PDB entry 6LOE | electron microscopy, 3.50 A resolution | chains C and F of the 6 polymer chains in the assembly

== Chain C ==
Molecule: Polysulphide reductase NrfD
From: Roseiflexus castenholzii (strain DSM 13941 / HLO8)
UniProt: A7NJ89 (A7NJ89_ROSCS); residues 1-471 here = UniProt positions 1-471
Chain sequence (471 residues; each row starts with the number of its first residue):
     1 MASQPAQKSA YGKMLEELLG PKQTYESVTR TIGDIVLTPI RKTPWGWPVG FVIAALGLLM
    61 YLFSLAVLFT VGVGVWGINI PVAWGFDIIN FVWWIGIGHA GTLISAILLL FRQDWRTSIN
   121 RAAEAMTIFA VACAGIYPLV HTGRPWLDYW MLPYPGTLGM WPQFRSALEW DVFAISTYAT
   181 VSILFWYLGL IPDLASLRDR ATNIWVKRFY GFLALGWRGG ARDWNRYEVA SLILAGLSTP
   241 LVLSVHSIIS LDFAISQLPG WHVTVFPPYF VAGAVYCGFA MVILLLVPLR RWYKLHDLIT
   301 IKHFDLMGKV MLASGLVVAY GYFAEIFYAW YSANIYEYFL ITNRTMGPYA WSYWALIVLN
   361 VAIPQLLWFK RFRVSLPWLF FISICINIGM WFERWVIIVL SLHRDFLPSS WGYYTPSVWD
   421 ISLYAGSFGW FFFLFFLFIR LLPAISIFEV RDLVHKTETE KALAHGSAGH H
Not modelled in the structure: 1-8, 465-471
Ligand contacts:
  - EL6 ([(2S)-2-octadecanoyloxypropyl] octadecanoate), molecule 1: Leu62, Leu65, Ala66, Phe69, Thr70, Ile136, Leu139, Pro145, Trp146
  - EL6, molecule 2: Leu139, Tyr149, Leu152, Ser176
  - heme c (HEC): Arg144, Trp150, Leu158, Met160

== Chain F ==
Molecule: Uncharacterized protein ActF
From: Roseiflexus castenholzii (strain DSM 13941 / HLO8)
UniProt: A7NJ92 (A7NJ92_ROSCS); numbering as in UniProt (aligned over 1-414)
Chain sequence (414 residues; each row starts with the number of its first residue):
     1 MIAQEPAALR PALGRLQQVA LIVGGVAMLL AVAGAFLGAA QFFHSYIFAY FFWMALSLGG
    61 LLVLMINHLT QGVWGLMLRR LLEAAALTLP LMAILFLPIA AETLMGTHYL FPWTNPEVVA
   121 NDEVVALKTP YLNVPFFLAR AVIYFVLFIG MAYLLRQWSL EEDAKGFSDD LRGRFQRLSG
   181 PGIVVLVMAW TFAATDWGMS LEPEWFSSMY PVTYIASMLI LTFGGGIIAL AVLKSRNLLP
   241 FGIPVDRLHD LGKFLFAFVA VWAYVNFSEY LIIWSGNVPE LTPWHGHRSA GGWEILGIVM
   301 IFGHFLLPFM LLLSRFAKRR LANLTAIAIY LYLIEIVWYF WKIMPAFHPD GFHIHWLDLV
   361 TLIAIGGLWL GVFAWNLQRA PLLAPNDYRV PLLRRQEASG HGHGHHGKAT AEHH
Not modelled in the structure: 1-4, 400-414

== Chain C / chain F interface ==
Pairs across the interface (71):
  Ala10(C) with Tyr388(F)
  Tyr11(C) with Arg395(F)
  Met14(C) with Gln71(F)
  Leu110(C) with Lys253(F)
  Arg112(C) with Asp250(F), salt bridge; Lys253(F)
  Trp170(C) with Leu271(F), hydrophobic
  Leu243(C) with Tyr264(F), hydrogen bond (backbone-side chain)
  Ser247(C) with Tyr264(F), hydrogen bond
  Leu251(C) with Leu271(F), hydrophobic; Ile272(F), hydrophobic
  Ala254(C) with Ile272(F)
  Ile255(C) with Ser275(F); Gly276(F)
  Gln257(C) with Gly276(F); Asn277(F); Val278(F)
  His262(C) with Ile272(F), hydrogen bond (side chain-backbone); Gly276(F), hydrogen bond (side chain-backbone); Leu281(F)
  Val263(C) with Ser208(F)
  Thr264(C) with Ser208(F); Met209(F); Glu269(F); Ile272(F); Leu281(F)
  Val265(C) with Ser208(F), hydrogen bond (backbone-side chain); Met209(F), hydrophobic; Val212(F), hydrophobic
  Pro267(C) with Tyr264(F), hydrogen bond (backbone-side chain); Ser268(F); Ile272(F)
  Pro268(C) with Met209(F); Tyr264(F)
  Val271(C) with Tyr264(F)
  Leu316(C) with Val184(F), hydrophobic
  Tyr320(C) with Met188(F), hydrophobic; Thr191(F); Val212(F)
  Phe323(C) with Met188(F), hydrophobic; Phe192(F), hydrophobic
  Ala324(C) with Ser208(F)
  Phe327(C) with Tyr131(F); Phe192(F), hydrophobic
  Tyr328(C) with Thr191(F), hydrogen bond (side chain-backbone); Thr195(F); Met199(F), hydrophobic; Phe206(F); Ser208(F); Pro211(F)
  Trp330(C) with Leu127(F); Pro130(F), hydrophobic; Tyr131(F), hydrophobic
  Tyr331(C) with Lys128(F), hydrogen bond (backbone-side chain); Tyr131(F), hydrophobic; Leu132(F); Thr195(F); Met199(F), hydrophobic; Ser200(F); Phe206(F), hydrophobic
  Ser332(C) with Phe206(F)
  Ala333(C) with Val124(F); Leu127(F), hydrophobic; Glu280(F)
  Asn334(C) with Glu280(F), hydrogen bond
  Glu337(C) with Phe206(F)
  Tyr338(C) with Leu127(F), hydrogen bond (side chain-backbone)
  Trp368(C) with Gly180(F); Pro181(F)
  Glu460(C) with Arg395(F), salt bridge
  Leu463(C) with Arg395(F)
Other interface residues (no listed pair), chain C (36 interface residues in all): Phe111
Other interface residues (no listed pair), chain F (44 interface residues in all): Val187, Trp205, Ser207, Asp246, Arg247, Phe254, Ile273, Leu392

== In short ==
36 residues of chain C face 44 of chain F across their interface, with 10 hydrogen bonds and 2 salt bridges.
Polar contacts include Arg112(C)-Asp250(F), Glu460(C)-Arg395(F) and Leu243(C)-Tyr264(F). Bound to chain C:
heme c and compound EL6.
Chain C is Polysulphide reductase NrfD and chain F is Uncharacterized protein ActF, both from Roseiflexus
castenholzii (strain DSM 13941 / HLO8); the structure, Cryo-EM structure of the dithionite-reduced
photosynthetic alternative complex III from Roseiflexus castenholzii, was determined by electron microscopy
(same publication as 6LOD).
